Entry 8CO1 (electron microscopy, 2.56 A resolution); this record covers chains Q1 and Q3 of the 45 polymer chains in the assembly.

Chain Q1:
Name: Probable type IV piliation system protein DR_0774
Organism: Deinococcus radiodurans R1
UniProt: Q9RW95 (DR774_DEIRA); residue numbers follow UniProt; this construct covers 1-740
Sequence (740 residues; numbered 1 to 740; the number before each row is that of its first residue):
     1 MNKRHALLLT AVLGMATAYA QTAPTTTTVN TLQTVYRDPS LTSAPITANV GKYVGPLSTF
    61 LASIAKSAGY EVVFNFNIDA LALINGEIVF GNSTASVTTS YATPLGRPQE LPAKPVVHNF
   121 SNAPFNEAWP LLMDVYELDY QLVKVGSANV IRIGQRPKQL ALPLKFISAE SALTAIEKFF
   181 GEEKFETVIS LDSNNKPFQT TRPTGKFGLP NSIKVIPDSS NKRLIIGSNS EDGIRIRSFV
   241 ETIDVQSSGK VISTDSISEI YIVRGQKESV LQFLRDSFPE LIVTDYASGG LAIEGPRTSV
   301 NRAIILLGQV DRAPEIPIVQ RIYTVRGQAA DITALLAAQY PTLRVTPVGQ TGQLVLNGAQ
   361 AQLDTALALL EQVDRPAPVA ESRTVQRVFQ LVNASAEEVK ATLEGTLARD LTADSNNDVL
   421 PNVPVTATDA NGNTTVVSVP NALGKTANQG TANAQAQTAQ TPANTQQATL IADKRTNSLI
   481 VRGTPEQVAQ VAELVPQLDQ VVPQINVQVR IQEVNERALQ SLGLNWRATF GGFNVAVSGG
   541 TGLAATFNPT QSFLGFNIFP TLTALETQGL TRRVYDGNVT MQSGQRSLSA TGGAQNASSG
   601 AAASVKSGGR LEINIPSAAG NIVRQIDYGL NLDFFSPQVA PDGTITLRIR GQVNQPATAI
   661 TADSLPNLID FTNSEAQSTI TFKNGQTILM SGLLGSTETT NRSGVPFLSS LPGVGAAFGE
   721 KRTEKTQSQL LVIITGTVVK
Disordered / not traced: 1-33, 93-97, 183-201, 242-256, 407-465

Chain Q3:
Name: Lipoprotein
Organism: Deinococcus radiodurans R1
UniProt: Q9RVT2 (Q9RVT2_DEIRA); residue numbers follow UniProt; this construct covers 1-208
Sequence (208 residues; numbered 1 to 208; the number before each row is that of its first residue):
     1 MTMKKMFPVL LLGGLLLAGC GTVGLGSGRV NVGVDVGDAG SEQVATLTIT PEKCDDKGVC
    61 TPQKQELSIT DGQPVTFTFT ARPGSEAVTI EGYRVLSDRL DGVERADPKN PVENAKMNLY
   121 VPSGYACEGL TAGASCQGNE SDIRIANGQP VQHQIYFASG LGARAAAKGA NVTRVVDLEF
   181 YGFSANNVPF TRKVTGIVSQ GSYVVKTN
Disordered / not traced: 1-27, 60-73, 158-173, 200-208

Interface between chain Q1 and chain Q3:
Contacting residue pairs (9):
  Arg527(Q1) - Gly138(Q3)  hydrogen bond (side chain-backbone)
  Gln551(Q1) - Ile145(Q3)
  Phe553(Q1) - Ile145(Q3)  hydrophobic
  Leu554(Q1) - Asn31(Q3)
  Leu554(Q1) - Pro83(Q3)
  Leu554(Q1) - Gly84(Q3)
  Phe556(Q1) - Gly28(Q3)
  Asn557(Q1) - Tyr125(Q3)
  Phe559(Q1) - Gly138(Q3)
Interface residues without a listed pair, chain Q1 (9 interface residues in all): Ser552, Gly555
Interface residues without a listed pair, chain Q3 (11 interface residues in all): Arg29, Ser85, Asn139, Ile143

Summary:
The interface between chain Q1 and chain Q3 involves 9 residues on one side and 11 on the other, with 1
hydrogen bond. The hydrogen-bonded pair is Arg527(Q1)-Gly138(Q3).
Here chain Q1 is Probable type IV piliation system protein DR_0774 and chain Q3 is Lipoprotein, both from
Deinococcus radiodurans R1. Entry 8CO1 (Type II Secretion System) was determined by electron microscopy.
